5BTN - chains A and D of the 8 polymer chains in the assembly; structure by X-ray diffraction, 2.50 A resolution.

# Chain A
Molecule: DNA gyrase subunit A
From: Mycobacterium tuberculosis (strain ATCC 25618 / H37Rv)
Notes: EC 5.99.1.3; fragment: GyrA 2-500 with IGSG C-terminal tag
Reference sequence: P9WG47 (GYRA_MYCTU); residues 2-500 here = UniProt positions 2-500
Amino-acid sequence (503 residues; numbered 2 to 504; the number before each row is that of its first residue):
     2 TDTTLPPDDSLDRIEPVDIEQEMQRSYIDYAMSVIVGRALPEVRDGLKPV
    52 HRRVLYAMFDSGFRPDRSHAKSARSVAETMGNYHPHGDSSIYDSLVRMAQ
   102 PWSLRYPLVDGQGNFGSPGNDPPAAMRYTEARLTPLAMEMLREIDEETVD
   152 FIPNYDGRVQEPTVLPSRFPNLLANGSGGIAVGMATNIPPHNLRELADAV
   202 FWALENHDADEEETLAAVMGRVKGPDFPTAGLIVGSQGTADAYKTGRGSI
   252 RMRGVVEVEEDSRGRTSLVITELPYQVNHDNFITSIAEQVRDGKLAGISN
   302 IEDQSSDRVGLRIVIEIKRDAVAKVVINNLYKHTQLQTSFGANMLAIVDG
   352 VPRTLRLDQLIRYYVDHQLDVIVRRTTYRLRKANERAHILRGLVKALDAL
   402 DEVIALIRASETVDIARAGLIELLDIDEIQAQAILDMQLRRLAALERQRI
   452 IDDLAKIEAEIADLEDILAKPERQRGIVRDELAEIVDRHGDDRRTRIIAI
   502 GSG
Not modelled in the structure: 2-14, 502-504
Differences from the reference sequence: engineered mutation S90 (Ala in P9WG47); expression tag (501-504)
Modified / non-standard residues: Y129 (O-phosphotyrosine; PTR)
UniProt features mapped onto this chain:
  - active site: Y129 (O-(5'-phospho-DNA)-tyrosine intermediate)
  - modified residue: T2 (N-acetylthreonine)
  - natural variant: S91 (S91P: Confers ciprofloxacin resistance, in clinical isolate), D94 (D94A: Confers ciprofloxacin resistance, in clinical isolate; D94G: Confers ciprofloxacin resistance, in clinical isolate; D94H: Confers ciprofloxacin resistance, in clinical isolate ...)
  - mutagenesis: T80 (T80A: Slight resistance to fluoroquinolones. Hypersusceptibile, 2- to 14-fold higher sensitivity to fluoroquinolones, 2- to 8-fold more efficient in fluoroquinolone-induced DNA cleavage ...), G88 (G88A: Confers fluoroquinolone resistance, IC(50) is 2- to 26-fold higher than wild-type ...), D94 (D94G/H: 25- 45-fold increased resistance to fluoroquinolones, 4- to 8-fold reduction in fluoroquinolone-induced DNA cleavage ...)

# Chain D
Molecule: DNA gyrase subunit B
From: Mycobacterium tuberculosis (strain ATCC 25618 / H37Rv)
Notes: EC 5.99.1.3; fragment: GyrB 426-675 with N-terminal SNA tag
Reference sequence: P9WG45 (GYRB_MYCTU); residue numbers follow UniProt; this construct covers 426-675
Amino-acid sequence (253 residues; numbered 423 to 675; the number before each row is that of its first residue):
   423 SNALVRRKSATDIGGLPGKLADCRSTDPRKSELYVVEGDSAGGSAKSGRD
   473 SMFQAILPLRGKIINVEKARIDRVLKNTEVQAIITALGTGIHDEFDIGKL
   523 RYHKIVLMADADVDGQHISTLLLTLLFRFMRPLIENGHVFLAQPPLYKLK
   573 WQRSDPEFAYSDRERDGLLEAGLKAGKKINKEDGIQRYKGLGEMDAKELW
   623 ETTMDPSVRVLRQVTLDDAAAADELFSILMGEDVDARRSFITRNAKDVRF
   673 LDV
Not modelled in the structure: 423, 432-436
Differences from the reference sequence: expression tag (423-425)
Ion coordination: Mg2+: D532, D534
Ligand contacts: 8-methyl-moxifloxacin (8MX; 1-cyclopropyl-6-fluoro-8-methyl-7-[(4aS,7aS)-octahydro-6H-pyrrolo[3,4-b]pyridin-6-yl]-4-oxo-1,4-dihydroquinoline-3-carboxylic acid): R482, G483, T500, E501
UniProt features mapped onto this chain:
  - binding site (Mg(2+)): E459, D532, D534
  - site (Interaction with DNA): K484, N487
  - mutagenesis: D472 (D472H: No supercoiling activity), R482 (R482K: Increased susceptibility to fluoroquinolones, half supercoiling activity, no fluoroquinolone-induced DNA cleavage (makes sequence more like E.coli)), N499 (N499D: 17-fold increased resistance to fluoroquinolones, slightly increased DNA cleavage in absence of drugs), D577 (D577A: 37% supercoiling, 54% decatenation, 126% DNA cleavage in presence of norfloxacin; D577R: <2% supercoiling, 4% decatenation), E620 to D627 (<3% supercoiling, 18% decatenation, 75% DNA cleavage in presence of norfloxacin), E620 (E620A: 15% supercoiling, 19% decatenation, 143% DNA cleavage in presence of norfloxacin; E620R: 10% supercoiling, 7% decatenation), E623 (E623A: 18% supercoiling, 11% decatenation, 131% DNA cleavage in presence of norfloxacin; E623R: <2% supercoiling, 2% decatenation), D627 (D627A: 13% supercoiling, 10% decatenation, 42% DNA cleavage in presence of norfloxacin; D627R: <2% supercoiling, 3% decatenation)

# Interface between chain A and chain D
Residue-residue contacts (31; chain A residue first):
  D67(A) - E604(D)
  R68(A) - D605(D)
  S69(A) - E604(D)
  S69(A) - D605(D)
  K72(A) - E615(D)  salt bridge
  Q113(A) - K572(D)
  Q113(A) - Q608(D)  hydrogen bond
  G114(A) - E615(D)
  G114(A) - D617(D)
  N115(A) - S462(D)  hydrogen bond (side chain-backbone)
  N115(A) - S466(D)
  D122(A) - K468(D)
  A125(A) - S462(D)
  Y129(A) - G460(D)
  Y129(A) - D461(D)
  Y129(A) - S462(D)
  Y129(A) - G614(D)
  Y129(A) - E615(D)
  R133(A) - D605(D)  salt bridge
  R292(A) - S431(D)  hydrogen bond (side chain-backbone)
  E303(A) - R446(D)  salt bridge
  D304(A) - R446(D)
  D304(A) - S473(D)
  Q305(A) - R446(D)
  S306(A) - S473(D)
  D308(A) - S469(D)
  D308(A) - A618(D)
  D308(A) - K619(D)
  R309(A) - G470(D)  hydrogen bond (side chain-backbone)
  R309(A) - R471(D)  hydrogen bond (side chain-backbone)
  R309(A) - W622(D)
Other interface residues (no listed pair), chain A (19 interface residues in all): A288
Other interface residues (no listed pair), chain D (26 interface residues in all): K430, A463, G465, D472, M616

# Summary
Chain A and chain D form an interface of 19 and 26 residues respectively; the contacts include 5 hydrogen
bonds and 3 salt bridges. Polar contacts include K72(A)-E615(D), R133(A)-D605(D) and E303(A)-R446(D). Ligands
of chain D: 8-methyl-moxifloxacin.
Here chain A is DNA gyrase subunit A and chain D is DNA gyrase subunit B, both from Mycobacterium tuberculosis
(strain ATCC 25618 / H37Rv). Entry 5BTN (Crystal structure of a topoisomerase II complex) was determined by
X-ray diffraction, deposited together with 5BS8, 5BTA, 5BTC, 5BTD, 5BTF, 5BTG, 5BTI and 5BTL.
